Entry 8RDD (X-ray diffraction, 1.80 A resolution); this record covers chain B.

# Chain B
Name: Nonsense-mediated decay protein 4
From: Saccharomyces cerevisiae S288C
UniProtKB: Q12129 (NMD4_YEAST); residue numbers follow UniProt; this construct covers 2-167
Chain sequence (170 residues; row label = number of the first residue in the row; numbers below 1 keep their minus sign (Gly-2 is residue -2)):
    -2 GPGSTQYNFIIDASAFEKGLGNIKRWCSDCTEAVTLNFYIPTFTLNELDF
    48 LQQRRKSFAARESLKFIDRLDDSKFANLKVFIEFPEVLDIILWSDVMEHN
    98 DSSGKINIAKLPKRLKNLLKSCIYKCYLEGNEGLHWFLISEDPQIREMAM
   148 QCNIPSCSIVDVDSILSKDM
Disordered / not traced: -2 to 0, 165-167
Modified / non-standard residues: Cys154 (s,S-(2-hydroxyethyl)thiocysteine; CME)
Sequence notes: expression tag (-2 to 1)

# In short
Chain B is Nonsense-mediated decay protein 4 (Saccharomyces cerevisiae S288C); the structure, Crystal
structure of Saccharomyces cerevisiae Nmd4 protein involved in nonsense mediated mRNA decay, was determined by
X-ray diffraction (same publication as 8RD3).
